8Q6G - chain A; structure by X-ray diffraction, 1.54 A resolution.

[Chain A]
Protein: Phosphatidylinositol 4-kinase beta
Source organism: Homo sapiens
Notes: EC 2.7.1.67
UniProt: chimeric construct of Q9UBF8, A0A0B4J1S8: residues 291-503 from Q9UBF8 (PI4KB_HUMAN), isoform Q9UBF8-2 positions 291-415 (offset varies); residues 504-801 from A0A0B4J1S8 positions 531-828 (UniProt number = residue number + 27)
Sequence (424 residues; row label = number of the first residue in the row; note: 88 numbers in that range are skipped by the numbering (no residue carries them; nothing is unmodelled there)):
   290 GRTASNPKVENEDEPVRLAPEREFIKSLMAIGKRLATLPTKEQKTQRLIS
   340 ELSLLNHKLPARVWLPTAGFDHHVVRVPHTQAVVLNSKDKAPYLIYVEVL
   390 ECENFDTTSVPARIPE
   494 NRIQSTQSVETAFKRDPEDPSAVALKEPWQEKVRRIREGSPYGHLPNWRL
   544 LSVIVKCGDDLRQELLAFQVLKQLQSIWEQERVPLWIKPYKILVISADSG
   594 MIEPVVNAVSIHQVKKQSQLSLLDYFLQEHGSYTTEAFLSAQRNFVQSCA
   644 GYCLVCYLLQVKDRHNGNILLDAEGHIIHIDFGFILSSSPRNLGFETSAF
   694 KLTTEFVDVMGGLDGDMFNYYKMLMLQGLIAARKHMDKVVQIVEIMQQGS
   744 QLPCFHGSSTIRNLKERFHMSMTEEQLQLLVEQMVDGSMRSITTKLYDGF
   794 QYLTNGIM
Disordered / not traced: 290-302, 494-519
Sequence notes: expression tag (290); engineered mutation Gln497 (Arg409 in Q9UBF8), Gln500 (Arg412 in Q9UBF8)
UniProt features mapped onto this chain:
  - modified residue: Ser294 (Phosphoserine)
Glycans and other covalent adducts: compound KIH linked to Tyr385
Ion coordination: Mg2+: Val587, Ile588, Gln794, Thr797, Gly799
Small-molecule neighbours: KIH (3-(3,4-dimethoxyphenyl)-7-[(4-fluorosulfonyloxyphenyl)methylamino]-2,5-dimethyl-pyrazolo[1,5-a]pyrimidine): Leu374, Leu383, Glu520, Pro521, Trp522, Lys525, Ile547, Lys549, Glu557, Tyr583, Ile595, Glu596, Pro597, Val598, Val599, Ala601, Leu663, Ile673, Asp674

[In short]
Compound KIH is covalently linked to Tyr385. Val587, Ile588, Gln794, Thr797 and Gly799 coordinate Mg2+.
Chain A is Phosphatidylinositol 4-kinase beta (Homo sapiens); the structure, Human PI4KIIIB in complex with
covalently bound inhibitor (compound 8), was determined by X-ray diffraction (same publication as 8Q6F and
8Q6H).
